8XV4 - chains A and C; structure by X-ray diffraction, 3.20 A resolution.

Chain A:
Name: E3 ubiquitin-protein ligase UHRF1
Organism: Homo sapiens
Notes: EC 2.3.2.27; fragment: TTD-PHD domain
UniProt: Q96T88 (UHRF1_HUMAN); residue numbers follow UniProt; this construct covers 134-166, 176-366
Sequence (229 residues; row label = number of the first residue in the row; note: 9 numbers in that range are skipped by the numbering (no residue carries them; nothing is unmodelled there)):
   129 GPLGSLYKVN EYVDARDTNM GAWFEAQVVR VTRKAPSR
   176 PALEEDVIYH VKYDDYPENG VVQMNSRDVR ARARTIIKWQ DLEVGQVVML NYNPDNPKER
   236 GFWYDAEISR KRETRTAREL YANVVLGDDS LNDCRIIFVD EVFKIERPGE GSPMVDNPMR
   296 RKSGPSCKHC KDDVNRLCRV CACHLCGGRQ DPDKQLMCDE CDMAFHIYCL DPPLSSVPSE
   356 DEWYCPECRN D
Disordered / not traced: 129-133, 291, 366
Sequence notes: expression tag (129-133)
Bound ions: Zn2+ site 1: C302, C305, C313, C316; Zn2+ site 2: H304 (shared with 1 residue of chain B; E109(C) of chain C; 1 residue of chain D); Zn2+ site 3: C318, C321, H341, C344; Zn2+ site 4: C333, C336, C360, C363
Curated features (UniProtKB/Swiss-Prot):
  - zinc finger: N310 to D366 (PHD-type)
  - region: R296 to S301 (Linker), C333 to D337 (Histone H3R2me0 binding), P353 to E355 (Histone H3R2me0 binding)
  - site: C316 (Histone H3K4me0 binding), P327 (Histone H3R2me0 binding), Q330 (Histone H3R2me0 binding)
  - modified residue (Phosphoserine): S165, S287, S298
  - cross-link: K279 (Glycyl lysine isopeptide (Lys-Gly) (interchain with G-Cter in SUMO2))
  - mutagenesis: D142 (D142A: Impaired binding to histone H3 without affecting the protein folding; when associated with A-153), D145 (D145A: Impaired binding to histone H3), F152 (F152A: Impaired binding to histone H3), E153 (E153A: Impaired binding to histone H3 without affecting the protein folding; when associated with A-142), Y188 (Y188A: Impaired binding to histone H3), D190 (D190A: Slightly impaired binding to histone H3), Y191 (Y191A: Impaired binding to histone H3), R295 to R296 (Disrupts the simultaneous binding to H3R2me0 and H3K9me3), S298 (S298A: Diminishes phosphorylation by PKA), Q330 (Q330A/K: Does not affect ability to bind histone H3 peptide), D334 to E335 (Abolishes binding to histone H3), D334 (D334A: Impaired binding to histone H3), 1 further mutagenesis entry in UniProt

Chain C:
Name: Developmental pluripotency-associated protein 3
UniProt: Q8QZY3 (DPPA3_MOUSE); numbering as in UniProt (aligned over 85-119)
Sequence (35 residues; numbered 85 to 119; the number before each row is that of its first residue):
    85 KRRVRTLLSV LKDPIAKMRR LVRIEQRQKR LEGNE
Disordered / not traced: 85-87, 113-119
Bound ions: Zn2+: E109 (shared with H304(A) of chain A; 1 residue of chain B; 1 residue of chain D)
Reported in the primary citation:
  - specificity-determining residues: P98
  - mutagenesis - V88A, R89A/T90A: decreased binding to E3 ubiquitin-protein ligase UHRF1 (chain A)

Interface between chain A and chain C:
Contacting residue pairs - 48 pairs, chain A then chain C:
  Y191(A) - L95(C)
  Y191(A) - P98(C)
  Y191(A) - K101(C)
  E193(A) - L92(C)
  E193(A) - L95(C)
  N194(A) - K96(C)
  N228(A) - M102(C)
  D230(A) - M102(C)
  D230(A) - R103(C)  salt bridge
  F237(A) - P98(C)
  F237(A) - I99(C)  hydrophobic
  F237(A) - M102(C)  hydrophobic
  P300(A) - M102(C)  hydrophobic
  P300(A) - L105(C)
  S301(A) - L105(C)
  K303(A) - E109(C)
  H304(A) - E109(C)  salt bridge
  V315(A) - R104(C)  hydrogen bond (backbone-side chain)
  V315(A) - I108(C)  hydrophobic
  C316(A) - R104(C)  hydrogen bond (backbone-side chain)
  P327(A) - L91(C)
  P327(A) - L92(C)
  D328(A) - T90(C)
  D328(A) - L92(C)
  Q330(A) - T90(C)
  Q330(A) - L91(C)  hydrogen bond (backbone-backbone)
  L331(A) - R89(C)
  M332(A) - R89(C)  hydrogen bond (backbone-backbone)
  M332(A) - T90(C)
  M332(A) - L91(C)
  M332(A) - V94(C)  hydrophobic
  M332(A) - R104(C)
  C333(A) - R89(C)
  D334(A) - V88(C)
  D334(A) - R89(C)  salt bridge
  E335(A) - R111(C)  salt bridge
  C336(A) - R111(C)
  D337(A) - R89(C)  salt bridge
  D337(A) - R104(C)  hydrogen bond (backbone-side chain)
  D337(A) - R107(C)  salt bridge
  D337(A) - I108(C)
  M338(A) - R104(C)
  M338(A) - I108(C)  hydrophobic
  A339(A) - R104(C)
  P353(A) - V88(C)
  E355(A) - V88(C)
  D356(A) - V88(C)
  W358(A) - V88(C)  hydrophobic
Other interface residues (no listed pair), chain A (39 interface residues in all): D145, M148, F152, R235, G236, G299, C302, D307, A317, V352, E357
Interface features reported in the paper:
  - pairs named by the authors: F152(A)-P98(C), Y191(A)-P98(C), D230(A)-R103(C) (hydrogen bond), D334(A)-R89(C) (hydrogen bond), D337(A)-R89(C) (hydrogen bond)
  - interface residues, chain A: M148(A), F152(A), F237(A), P300(A), C302(A), D307(A), V315(A), C316(A), E335(A), D337(A), M338(A)
  - interface residues, chain C: V88(C), I99(C), K101(C), M102(C), R104(C), L105(C), R107(C), I108(C), R111(C)
  - hot spots on chain C (mutagenesis) - V88A, R89A/T90A: decreased binding to E3 ubiquitin-protein ligase UHRF1 (chain A)

Summary:
Chain A and chain C form an interface of 39 and 19 residues respectively, with 5 hydrogen bonds and 6 salt
bridges. Polar pairs include D230(A)-R103(C), H304(A)-E109(C) and D334(A)-R89(C). The paper describes contacts
between F152(A) and P98(C) and Y191(A) and P98(C); hydrogen bonds between D230(A) and R103(C), D334(A) and
R89(C) and D337(A) and R89(C). The paper reports that V88A and R89A/T90A of chain C reduce binding to E3
ubiquitin-protein ligase UHRF1 (chain A); interface residues M148(A), F152(A) and V88(C) among others.
Chain A is E3 ubiquitin-protein ligase UHRF1 (Homo sapiens) and chain C is Developmental
pluripotency-associated protein 3; the structure, Crystal structure of TTD-PHD domain of UHRF1 in complex with
mStella peptide (residues 85-119), was determined by X-ray diffraction, deposited together with 8XV6, 8XV7 and
8XV8.
